Entry 8PIA (X-ray diffraction, 2.80 A resolution); this record covers chains E and B of the 4 polymer chains in the assembly.

== Chain E ==
Molecule: Chains: E
Notes: engineered mutation(s): NM_175914.5 c.-181G>T (g.42984264)
Sequence (21 nucleotides; row label = number of the first residue in the row):
   301 ACTGTTTACT CTTTAACGTA T

== Chain B ==
Name: Hepatocyte nuclear factor 1-alpha
From: Homo sapiens
UniProtKB: P20823 (HNF1A_HUMAN); numbering as in UniProt (aligned over 83-279)
Amino-acid sequence (198 residues; numbered 82 to 279; the number before each row is that of its first residue):
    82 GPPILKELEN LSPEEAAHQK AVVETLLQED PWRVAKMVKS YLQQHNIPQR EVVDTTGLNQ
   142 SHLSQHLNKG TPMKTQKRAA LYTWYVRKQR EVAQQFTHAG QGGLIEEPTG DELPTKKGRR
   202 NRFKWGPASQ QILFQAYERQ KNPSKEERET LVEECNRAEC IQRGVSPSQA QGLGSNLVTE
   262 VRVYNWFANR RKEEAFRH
Unresolved in the structure: 82-93, 181-200, 277-279
Sequence notes: expression tag (82)
Swiss-Prot annotation at these positions:
  - DNA-binding region: Gly199 to His279 (Homeobox)
  - region (Interaction with DNA): Gln130 to Glu132, His143 to Asn149, Lys155 to Lys158, Arg203 to Trp206, Arg263 to Tyr265, Asn270 to Lys273
  - motif: Lys197 to Lys205 (Nuclear localization signal)
  - modified residue (Phosphoserine): Ser93, Ser247
  - cross-link: Lys117 (Glycyl lysine isopeptide (Lys-Gly) (interchain with G-Cter in ubiquitin))
  - natural variant: Leu107 (L107R: In MODY3), Lys117 (K117E: In MODY3; uncertain significance), Tyr122 (Y122C: In MODY3), Asn127 (N127Y: In a hepatocellular carcinoma sample), Ile128 (I128N: In MODY3; uncertain significance), Pro129 (P129T: In MODY3; uncertain significance), Arg131 (R131Q: In MODY3; R131W: In MODY3), Val133 (V133M: In MODY3), Ser142 (S142F: In MODY3), His143 (H143Y: In MODY3), Lys158 (K158N: In MODY3; uncertain significance), Arg159 (R159Q: In MODY3; R159W: In MODY3), 20 further natural variant entries in UniProt
  - mutagenesis: Lys117 (K117R: Strong loss of SPOP-mediated ubiquitination), Asn127 (N127W: Abolishes transcription activation), Glu132 (E132K: Abolishes transcription activation), Phe177 (F177S: No significant effect on transcription activation), Ile186 (I186Q: No effect on transcription activation), Thr190 (T190Q: No effect on transcription activation), Asn202 (N202D: Reduces transcription activation by 70%), Val246 (V246D: Reduces transcription activation by 75%), Asn257 (N257W: Reduces transcription activation by 70%)
Reported in the primary citation:
  - binding site for Chains: E (chain E): Lys273

== Chain E / chain B interface ==
Residue-residue contacts (21; chain E residue first):
  DT305(E) - Pro153(B)  phosphate contact
  DT306(E) - His143(B)  salt bridge to the phosphate
  DT306(E) - Pro153(B)  phosphate contact
  DT306(E) - Met154(B)  phosphate contact
  DT306(E) - Lys155(B)  phosphate contact
  DT306(E) - Lys158(B)  phosphate contact
  DT307(E) - Asn140(B)  phosphate contact
  DT307(E) - Ser142(B)  base contact
  DT307(E) - His143(B)  base contact
  DT307(E) - Gln146(B)  base contact
  DT307(E) - Lys158(B)  salt bridge to the phosphate
  DA308(E) - Ser142(B)  hydrogen bond to the base
  DC309(E) - Ser142(B)  base contact
  DA315(E) - Arg203(B)  hydrogen bond to the base
  DA315(E) - Phe204(B)  sugar contact
  DA315(E) - Lys205(B)  phosphate contact
  DA315(E) - Trp206(B)  phosphate contact
  DA315(E) - Asn270(B)  hydrogen bond to the base
  DA316(E) - Phe204(B)  phosphate contact
  DA316(E) - Arg263(B)  salt bridge to the phosphate
  DA316(E) - Asn270(B)  hydrogen bond to the base
Other interface residues (no listed pair), chain E (9 interface residues in all): DT314, DC317
Other interface residues (no listed pair), chain B (17 interface residues in all): Gln141, Asn266, Trp267

== In short ==
9 residues of chain E and 17 residues of chain B are in contact, with 4 hydrogen bonds and 3 salt bridges.
Among the polar pairs are DA308(E)-Ser142(B), DA315(E)-Arg203(B) and DA315(E)-Asn270(B). From UniProt: a
DNA-binding region and 9 mutagenesis sites on chain B. From the paper: a binding site for Chains: E (chain E)
at Lys273(B).
Here chain E is Chains: E and chain B is Hepatocyte nuclear factor 1-alpha (Homo sapiens). Entry 8PIA (DNA
binding domain of HNF-1A bound to P2-HNF4A promoter DNA variant (P2 -181G>T)) was determined by X-ray
diffraction together with 8PI7, 8PI8 and 8PI9 from the same study.
